7M1M - chains D and E of the 7 polymer chains in the assembly; structure by X-ray diffraction, 2.60 A resolution.

[Chain D (and E)]
Protein: ATP-dependent Clp protease proteolytic subunit
From: Pseudomonas aeruginosa
Notes: EC 3.4.21.92; chain E of this document is another copy of the same molecule, construct and numbering; everything in this record applies to it too
UniProt: A0A072ZHR6 (A0A072ZHR6_PSEAI); residues 1-198 here correspond to UniProt positions 16-213 (UniProt number = residue number + 15)
Amino-acid sequence (210 residues; each row starts with the number of its first residue):
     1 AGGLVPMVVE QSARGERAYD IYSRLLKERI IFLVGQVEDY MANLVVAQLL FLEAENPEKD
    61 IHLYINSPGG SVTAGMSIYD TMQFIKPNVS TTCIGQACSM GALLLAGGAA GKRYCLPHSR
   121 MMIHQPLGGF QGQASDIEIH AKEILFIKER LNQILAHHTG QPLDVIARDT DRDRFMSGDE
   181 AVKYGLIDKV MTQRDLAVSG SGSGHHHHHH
Not modelled in the structure: 1-3, 9-17, 196-210 (chain E: 1-3, 11-17, 195-210)
Construct notes: expression tag (199-210)

[Interface between chain D and chain E]
Residue-residue contacts (55; chain D residue first):
  Leu-4(D) / Leu-4(E)  hydrophobic
  Pro-6(D) / Ser-23(E)
  Pro-6(D) / Leu-44(E)
  Met-7(D) / Tyr-19(E)
  Met-7(D) / Asp-20(E)
  Met-7(D) / Ser-23(E)  hydrogen bond (backbone-side chain)
  Val-8(D) / Ser-23(E)
  Val-8(D) / Leu-26(E)  hydrophobic
  Val-8(D) / Phe-51(E)  hydrophobic
  Ile-21(D) / Leu-44(E)  hydrophobic
  Ile-21(D) / Ala-47(E)  hydrophobic
  Ile-21(D) / Phe-51(E)  hydrophobic
  Tyr-22(D) / Asn-43(E)  hydrogen bond
  Tyr-22(D) / Leu-44(E)  hydrogen bond (side chain-backbone)
  Tyr-22(D) / Ala-47(E)  hydrophobic
  Arg-24(D) / Phe-51(E)
  Arg-24(D) / Glu-55(E)  salt bridge
  Leu-25(D) / Ala-47(E)  hydrophobic
  Phe-32(D) / Asn-43(E)
  Phe-32(D) / Leu-50(E)  hydrophobic
  Val-34(D) / Asp-39(E)
  Val-34(D) / Tyr-40(E)
  Val-34(D) / Asn-43(E)
  Gly-35(D) / Asp-39(E)
  Gly-35(D) / Tyr-40(E)
  Asn-66(D) / Ser-77(E)
  Gly-95(D) / Thr-73(E)
  Gly-95(D) / Ser-77(E)
  Gln-96(D) / Thr-73(E)
  Leu-116(D) / Asp-80(E)
  Pro-117(D) / Asp-80(E)
  Pro-117(D) / Arg-150(E)  hydrogen bond (backbone-side chain)
  His-118(D) / Met-76(E)
  His-118(D) / Tyr-79(E)
  His-118(D) / Asp-80(E)  salt bridge
  His-118(D) / Arg-150(E)
  His-118(D) / Ile-154(E)
  Ser-119(D) / Asp-80(E)
  Arg-120(D) / Glu-143(E)  salt bridge
  Arg-120(D) / Phe-146(E)
  Arg-172(D) / Gln-133(E)  hydrogen bond
  Arg-172(D) / Ser-135(E)
  Arg-172(D) / Asp-136(E)  salt bridge
  Arg-172(D) / Ile-139(E)
  Asp-173(D) / Ile-139(E)
  Asp-173(D) / His-140(E)  salt bridge
  Phe-175(D) / Ile-139(E)  hydrophobic
  Phe-175(D) / His-140(E)
  Phe-175(D) / Glu-143(E)
  Thr-192(D) / Phe-84(E)
  Gln-193(D) / Gln-83(E)
  Gln-193(D) / Phe-84(E)
  Arg-194(D) / Leu-50(E)
  Arg-194(D) / Glu-53(E)  salt bridge
  Arg-194(D) / Phe-84(E)  hydrogen bond (backbone-backbone)
Other interface residues (no listed pair), chain D (32 interface residues in all): Val-5, Gln-36, Tyr-64, Pro-68, Ile-94, Ser-177, Met-191
Other interface residues (no listed pair), chain E (36 interface residues in all): Val-5, Lys-27, Val-46, Gln-48, Thr-81, Ile-147

[Overview]
Chain D and chain E form an interface of 32 and 36 residues respectively; the contacts include 6 hydrogen
bonds and 6 salt bridges. Polar contacts include Arg-24(D)/Glu-55(E), His-118(D)/Asp-80(E) and
Arg-120(D)/Glu-143(E).
Chain D and chain E are both ATP-dependent Clp protease proteolytic subunit (Pseudomonas aeruginosa); the
structure, Crystal structure of Pseudomonas aeruginosa ClpP1, was determined by X-ray diffraction, deposited
together with 7M1L.
